Entry 5A3R (X-ray diffraction, 3.05 A resolution); this record covers chain A.

== Chain A ==
Protein: Sarcoplasmic/endoplasmic reticulum calcium atpase 1
Source organism: Oryctolagus cuniculus
Notes: EC 3.6.3.8
UniProtKB: P04191 (AT2A1_RABIT); residue numbers follow UniProt; this construct covers 1-994
Sequence (994 residues; each row starts with the number of its first residue):
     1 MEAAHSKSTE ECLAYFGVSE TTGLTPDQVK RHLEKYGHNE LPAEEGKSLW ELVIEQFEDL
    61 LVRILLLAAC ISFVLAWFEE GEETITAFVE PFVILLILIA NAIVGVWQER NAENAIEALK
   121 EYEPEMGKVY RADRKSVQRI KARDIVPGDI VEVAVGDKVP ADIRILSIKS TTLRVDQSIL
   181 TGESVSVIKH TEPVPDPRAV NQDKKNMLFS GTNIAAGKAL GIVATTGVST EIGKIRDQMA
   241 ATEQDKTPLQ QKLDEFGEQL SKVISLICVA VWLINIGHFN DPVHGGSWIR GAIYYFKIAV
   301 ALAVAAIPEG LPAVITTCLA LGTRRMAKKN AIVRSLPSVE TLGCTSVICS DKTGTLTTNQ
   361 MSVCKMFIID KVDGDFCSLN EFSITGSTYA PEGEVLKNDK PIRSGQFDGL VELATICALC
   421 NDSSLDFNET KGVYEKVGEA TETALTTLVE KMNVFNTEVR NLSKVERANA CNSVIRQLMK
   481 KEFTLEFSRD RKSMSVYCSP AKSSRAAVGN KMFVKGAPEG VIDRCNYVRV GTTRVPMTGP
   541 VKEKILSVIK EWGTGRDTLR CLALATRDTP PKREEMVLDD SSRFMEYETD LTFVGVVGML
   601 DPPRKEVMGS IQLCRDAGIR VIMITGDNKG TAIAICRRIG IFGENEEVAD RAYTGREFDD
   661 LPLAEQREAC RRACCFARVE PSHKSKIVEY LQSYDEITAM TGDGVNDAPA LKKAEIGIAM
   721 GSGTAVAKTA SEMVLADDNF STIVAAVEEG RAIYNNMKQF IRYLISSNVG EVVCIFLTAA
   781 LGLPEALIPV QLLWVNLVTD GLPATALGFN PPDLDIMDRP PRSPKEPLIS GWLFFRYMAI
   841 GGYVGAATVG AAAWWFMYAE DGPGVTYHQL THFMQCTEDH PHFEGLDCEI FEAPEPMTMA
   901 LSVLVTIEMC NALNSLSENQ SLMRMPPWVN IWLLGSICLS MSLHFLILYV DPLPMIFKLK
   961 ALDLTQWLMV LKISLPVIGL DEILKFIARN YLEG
Modified positions: Asp351 (aspartate beryllium trifluoride; BFD)
Cystine bridges: Cys876-Cys888
Metal / ion sites: Mg2+ site 1: Glu90, Glu309; K+: Gln244, Leu711, Glu732; Mg2+ site 2: Asp351, Thr353, Asp703
Ligand contacts: tnp-amppcp (DL5; Spiro(2,4,6-trinitrobenzene[1,2a]-O2',O3'-methylene-adenosine (beta,gamma-methylene)triphosphate): Arg174, Ser186, Ile188, Glu439, Thr441, Glu442, Phe487, Lys492, Ser493, Met494, Lys515, Gly516, Ala517, Leu559, Arg560, Cys561, Leu562

== Overview ==
Ligands of chain A: tnp-amppcp. Glu90 and Glu309 coordinate Mg2+ site 1. The K+ site is built by Gln244,
Leu711 and Glu732.
Chain A is Sarcoplasmic/endoplasmic reticulum calcium atpase 1 (Oryctolagus cuniculus); the structure, Crystal
structure of the (SR) Calcium ATPase E2.BeF3- complex bound to TNP-AMPPCP, was determined by X-ray
diffraction, deposited together with 5A3Q and 5A3S.
